PDB entry 9GEP | electron microscopy, 2.89 A resolution | chains D and J of the 12 polymer chains in the assembly

# Chain D
Name: Histone H2B 1.1
Source organism: Xenopus laevis
UniProt: P02281 (H2B11_XENLA); residues 26-121 here correspond to UniProt positions 30-125 (UniProt number = residue number + 4)
Chain sequence (96 residues; row label = number of the first residue in the row):
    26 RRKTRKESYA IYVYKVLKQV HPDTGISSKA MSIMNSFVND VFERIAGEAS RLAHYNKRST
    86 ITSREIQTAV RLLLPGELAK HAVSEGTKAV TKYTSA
Unresolved in the structure: 26-27
Construct notes: conflict Thr29 (Ser33 in P02281)
Swiss-Prot annotation at these positions:
  - glycosylation: Ser109 (O-linked (GlcNAc) serine)
  - cross-link: Lys117 (Glycyl lysine isopeptide (Lys-Gly) (interchain with G-Cter in ubiquitin))

# Chain J
Molecule: Widom-601 DNA
Sequence (147 nucleotides; numbered -73 to 73; the number before each row is that of its first residue; numbers below 1 keep their minus sign (DA-73 is residue -73)):
   -73 ATCGAGAATC CCGGTGCCGA GGCCGCTCAA TTGGTCGTAG ACAGCTCTAG CACCGCTTAA
   -13 ACGCACGTAC GCGCTGTCCC CCGCGTTTTA ACCGCCAAGG GGATTACTCC CTAGTCTCCA
    47 GGCACGTGTC AGATATATAC ATCCGAT
Unresolved in the structure: -73, 73

# How chain D and chain J interact
Pairs across the interface - 13 pairs, chain D then chain J:
  Lys28(D) with DA50(J), salt bridge to the phosphate
  Thr29(D) with DA50(J), phosphate contact
  Arg30(D) with DG47(J), base contact; DG48(J), base contact; DC49(J), phosphate contact; DA50(J), phosphate contact
  Lys31(D) with DC49(J), hydrogen bond to the phosphate; DA50(J), hydrogen bond to the phosphate
  Glu32(D) with DC49(J), phosphate contact
  Ser33(D) with DC49(J), hydrogen bond to the phosphate
  Ile36(D) with DG48(J), phosphate contact; DC49(J), phosphate contact
  Tyr37(D) with DG48(J), hydrogen bond to the phosphate
Other interface residues (no listed pair), chain D (10 interface residues in all): Lys40, Thr85
Other interface residues (no listed pair), chain J (6 interface residues in all): DT38, DC51

# Overview
Chain D and chain J form an interface of 10 and 6 residues respectively; the contacts include 4 hydrogen bonds
and 1 salt bridge. Polar pairs include Lys31(D)-DC49(J), Lys31(D)-DA50(J) and Ser33(D)-DC49(J).
Here chain D is Histone H2B 1.1 (Xenopus laevis) and chain J is Widom-601 DNA. Entry 9GEP (Native monomeric
Myeloperoxidase bound to nucleosome core particle) was determined by electron microscopy, deposited together
with 9GEN, 9GEO, 9GEQ, 9GER, 9IHD, 9IHE and 9IHF.
